Entry 9JZ0 (electron microscopy, 3.50 A resolution); this record covers chains s and x of the 66 polymer chains in the assembly.

[Chain s (and x)]
Molecule: Tail tubular protein gp12
Source organism: Escherichia phage T7
Notes: chain x of this document is another copy of the same molecule, construct and numbering; everything in this record applies to it too
Reference sequence: P03747 (TUBE2_BPT7); numbering as in UniProt (aligned over 1-794)
Amino-acid sequence (794 residues; each row starts with the number of its first residue):
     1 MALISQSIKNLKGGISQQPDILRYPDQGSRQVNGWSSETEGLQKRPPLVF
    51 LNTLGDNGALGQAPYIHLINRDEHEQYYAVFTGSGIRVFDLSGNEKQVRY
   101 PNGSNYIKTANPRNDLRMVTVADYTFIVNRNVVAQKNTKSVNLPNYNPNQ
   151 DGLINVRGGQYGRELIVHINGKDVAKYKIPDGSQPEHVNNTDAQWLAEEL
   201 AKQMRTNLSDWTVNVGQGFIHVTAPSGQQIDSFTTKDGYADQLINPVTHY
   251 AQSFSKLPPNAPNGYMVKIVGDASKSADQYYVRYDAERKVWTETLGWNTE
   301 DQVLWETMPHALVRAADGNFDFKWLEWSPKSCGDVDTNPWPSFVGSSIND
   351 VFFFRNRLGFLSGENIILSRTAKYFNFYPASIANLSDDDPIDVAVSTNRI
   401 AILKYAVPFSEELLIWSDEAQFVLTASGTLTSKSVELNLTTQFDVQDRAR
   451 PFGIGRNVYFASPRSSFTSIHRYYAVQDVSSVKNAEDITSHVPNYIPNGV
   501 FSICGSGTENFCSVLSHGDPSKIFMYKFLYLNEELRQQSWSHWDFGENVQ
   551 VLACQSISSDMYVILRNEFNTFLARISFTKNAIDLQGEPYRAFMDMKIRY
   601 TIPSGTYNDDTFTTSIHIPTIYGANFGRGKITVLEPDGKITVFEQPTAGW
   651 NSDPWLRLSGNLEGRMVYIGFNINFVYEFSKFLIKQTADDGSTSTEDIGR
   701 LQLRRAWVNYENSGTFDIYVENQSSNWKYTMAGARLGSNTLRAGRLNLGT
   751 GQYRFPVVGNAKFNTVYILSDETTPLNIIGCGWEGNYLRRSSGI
Not modelled in the structure: 1, 791-794
Reported in the primary citation:
  - conformationally variable residues (loop rearrangement): G264 to V282

[Chain s / chain x interface]
Residue-residue contacts (37):
  L3(s) with R789(x)
  S5(s) with I698(x); R789(x)
  K9(s) with T693(x); S694(x); T695(x)
  N70(s) with R399(x), hydrogen bond; E419(x), hydrogen bond
  R71(s) with R399(x); I400(x), hydrogen bond (backbone-backbone)
  D72(s) with R399(x); I400(x)
  E73(s) with R399(x); I400(x); I402(x); D418(x)
  V121(s) with N398(x)
  A122(s) with T397(x); N398(x); I400(x), hydrophobic
  R288(s) with S274(x), hydrogen bond; K275(x)
  I557(s) with E419(x)
  S558(s) with E419(x), hydrogen bond (backbone-side chain); D444(x), hydrogen bond
  S559(s) with D444(x), hydrogen bond
  N581(s) with R464(x); N494(x)
  A582(s) with R464(x); S465(x)
  I583(s) with S465(x), hydrogen bond (backbone-side chain)
  W707(s) with I698(x), hydrophobic
  N709(s) with D697(x)
  E711(s) with P19(x)
  R754(s) with R790(x)
  I779(s) with P19(x), hydrophobic; L22(x), hydrophobic
Interface residues without a listed pair, chain s (30 interface residues in all): E40, Q76, T120, Q477, T508, K580, T750, Q752, E784
Interface residues without a listed pair, chain x (31 interface residues in all): Q18, I21, A401, Q442, F443, H471, S480, D487, P493

[Summary]
30 residues of chain s face 31 of chain x across their interface, with 8 hydrogen bonds. Polar pairs include
N70(s)-R399(x), N70(s)-E419(x) and R288(s)-S274(x). The paper reports conformational variability at G264(s).
Both chains are Tail tubular protein gp12 (Escherichia phage T7). Entry 9JZ0 (portal-tail complex of
DNA-ejected T7) was determined by electron microscopy (same publication as 9JYY and 9JYZ).
